7X3V - chains E and I of the 11 polymer chains in the assembly; structure by electron microscopy, 3.09 A resolution.

# Chain E
Protein: Histone H3
Source organism: Xenopus laevis
Reference sequence: A0A310TTQ1 (A0A310TTQ1_XENLA); residues 0-135 here correspond to UniProt positions 1-136 (UniProt number = residue number + 1)
Chain sequence (136 residues; row label = number of the first residue in the row; numbering starts at 0):
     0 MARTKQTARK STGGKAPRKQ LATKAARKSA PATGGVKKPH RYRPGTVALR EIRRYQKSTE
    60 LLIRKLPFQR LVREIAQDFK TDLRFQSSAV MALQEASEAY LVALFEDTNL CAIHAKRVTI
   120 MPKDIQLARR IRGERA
Not modelled in the structure: 0-39, 135

# Chain I
Molecule: 147-nt DNA strand
Sequence (147 nucleotides; numbered 1 to 147; the number before each row is that of its first residue):
     1 CTGGAGAATC CCGGTGCCGA GGCCGCTCAA TTGGTCGTAG ACAGCTCTAG CACCGCTTAA
    61 ACGCACGTAC GCGCTGTCCC CCGCGTTTTA ACCGCCAAGG GGATTACTCC CTAGTCTCCA
   121 GGCACGTGTC AGATATATAC ATCCTGA
Not modelled in the structure: 1

# Interface between chain E and chain I
Contacting residue pairs (19; chain E residue first):
  Tyr41(E) with DC144(I), phosphate contact
  Arg42(E) with DC144(I), hydrogen bond to the phosphate; DT145(I), phosphate contact
  Thr45(E) with DC144(I), hydrogen bond to the phosphate
  Arg63(E) with DA60(I), sugar contact; DA61(I), salt bridge to the phosphate
  Arg72(E) with DC51(I), salt bridge to the phosphate
  Arg83(E) with DG50(I), phosphate contact; DC51(I), phosphate contact
  Phe84(E) with DG50(I), sugar contact; DC51(I), hydrogen bond to the phosphate
  Gln85(E) with DG50(I), phosphate contact
  Ser86(E) with DG50(I), phosphate contact
  Arg116(E) with DG71(I), phosphate contact; DC72(I), phosphate contact
  Val117(E) with DG71(I), hydrogen bond to the phosphate
  Thr118(E) with DC70(I), phosphate contact; DG71(I), hydrogen bond to the phosphate
  Met120(E) with DC72(I), phosphate contact
Other interface residues (no listed pair), chain E (17 interface residues in all): Arg40, Pro43, Leu82, Lys115
Other interface residues (no listed pair), chain I (11 interface residues in all): DA69, DC143

# In short
The interface between chain E and chain I involves 17 residues on one side and 11 on the other, with 5
hydrogen bonds and 2 salt bridges. Polar contacts include Arg42(E)-DC144(I), Thr45(E)-DC144(I) and
Phe84(E)-DC51(I).
Chain E is Histone H3 (Xenopus laevis) and chain I is a 147-nt DNA strand; the structure, Cryo-EM structure of
IOC3-N2 nucleosome, was determined by electron microscopy (same publication as 7X3T, 7X3W and 7X3X).
